6WJL - chains H and L of the 4 polymer chains in the assembly; structure by X-ray diffraction, 3.30 A resolution.

Chain H:
Protein: D3 Fab Heavy chain
Source organism: Homo sapiens
Notes: antibody fragment or engineered binder
Sequence (220 residues; row label = number of the first residue in the row; a row labelled like 82A-82C holds insertion residues (82A, then the next letters in order)):
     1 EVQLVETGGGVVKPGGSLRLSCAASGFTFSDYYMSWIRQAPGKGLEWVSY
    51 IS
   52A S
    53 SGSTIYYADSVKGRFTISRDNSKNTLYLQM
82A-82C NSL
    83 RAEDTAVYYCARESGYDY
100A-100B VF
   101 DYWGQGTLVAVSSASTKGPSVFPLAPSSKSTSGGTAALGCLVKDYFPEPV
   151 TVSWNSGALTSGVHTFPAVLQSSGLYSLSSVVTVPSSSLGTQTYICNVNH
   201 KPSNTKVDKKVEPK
Unresolved in the structure: 129-130
Disulfide bonds: Cys-22/Cys-92, Cys-140/Cys-196

Chain L:
Protein: D3 Fab Light Chain
Source organism: Homo sapiens
Notes: antibody fragment or engineered binder
Sequence (214 residues; each row starts with the number of its first residue):
     1 DIQMTQSPSTLSAFVGDRVTITCRASQSISSWLAWYQQKPGKAPKLLIYA
    51 ASTLQSGVPSRFSGSGSGTEFTLTISSLQPEDFATYYCQQLNSYPITFGQ
   101 GTRLEIKRTVAAPSVFIFPPSDEQLKSGTASVVCLLNNFYPREAKVQWKV
   151 DNALQSGNSQESVTEQDSKDSTYSLSSTLTLSKADYEKHKVYACEVTHQG
   201 LSSPVTKSFNRGEC
Unresolved in the structure: 214
Disulfide bonds: Cys-23/Cys-88, Cys-134/Cys-194

How chain H and chain L interact:
Contacting residue pairs (49; chain H residue first):
  Gln-39(H) / Gln-38(L)  hydrogen bond
  Lys-43(H) / Tyr-87(L)  hydrogen bond (backbone-side chain)
  Lys-43(H) / Gly-101(L)
  Leu-45(H) / Phe-98(L)
  Trp-47(H) / Tyr-94(L)
  Trp-47(H) / Ile-96(L)
  Tyr-59(H) / Tyr-94(L)  hydrogen bond (backbone-side chain)
  Tyr-91(H) / Lys-42(L)
  Tyr-98(H) / Trp-32(L)  hydrophobic
  Tyr-98(H) / Ala-50(L)
  Asp-99(H) / Leu-91(L)
  Tyr-100(H) / Gln-89(L)  hydrogen bond (backbone-side chain)
  Tyr-100(H) / Leu-91(L)
  Tyr-100(H) / Ser-93(L)
  Tyr-100(H) / Ile-96(L)  hydrophobic
  Val-100A(H) / Tyr-36(L)
  Val-100A(H) / Leu-91(L)  hydrophobic
  Phe-100B(H) / Tyr-36(L)  hydrogen bond (backbone-side chain)
  Phe-100B(H) / Leu-46(L)
  Asp-101(H) / Leu-46(L)
  Trp-103(H) / Tyr-36(L)
  Trp-103(H) / Pro-44(L)
  Gly-104(H) / Ala-43(L)
  Phe-122(H) / Ser-121(L)
  Phe-122(H) / Glu-123(L)
  Phe-122(H) / Gln-124(L)
  Pro-123(H) / Ser-121(L)  hydrogen bond (backbone-side chain)
  Leu-124(H) / Phe-118(L)  hydrophobic
  Leu-124(H) / Val-133(L)  hydrophobic
  Ala-125(H) / Phe-118(L)
  Ser-127(H) / Ile-117(L)
  Thr-135(H) / Phe-116(L)
  Ala-137(H) / Phe-116(L)  hydrophobic
  Ala-137(H) / Phe-118(L)
  Leu-141(H) / Ser-131(L)
  His-164(H) / Asn-137(L)
  His-164(H) / Asn-138(L)  hydrogen bond
  His-164(H) / Ser-174(L)  hydrogen bond
  Phe-166(H) / Leu-135(L)  hydrophobic
  Phe-166(H) / Ser-162(L)
  Phe-166(H) / Thr-164(L)
  Phe-166(H) / Ser-174(L)
  Phe-166(H) / Leu-175(L)
  Phe-166(H) / Ser-176(L)
  Pro-167(H) / Ser-162(L)
  Pro-167(H) / Val-163(L)
  Gln-171(H) / Gln-160(L)
  Val-181(H) / Leu-135(L)  hydrophobic
  Thr-183(H) / Asn-137(L)
Also at the interface, not in a pair above, chain H (40 interface residues in all): Ile-37, Gly-44, Tyr-58, Ala-60, Asp-61, Ala-136, Leu-138, Gly-139, Lys-143, Ser-161, Val-169, Ser-172
Also at the interface, not in a pair above, chain L (42 interface residues in all): Tyr-49, Gln-55, Thr-85, Gln-90, Pro-95, Arg-103, Pro-119, Lys-169

Summary:
Chain H and chain L form an interface of 40 and 42 residues respectively; the contacts include 8 hydrogen
bonds. Polar contacts include Gln-39(H)/Gln-38(L), Lys-43(H)/Tyr-87(L) and Tyr-59(H)/Tyr-94(L).
Chain H is D3 Fab Heavy chain and chain L is D3 Fab Light Chain, both from Homo sapiens; the structure,
Crystal structure of Glypican-2 core protein in complex with D3 Fab, was determined by X-ray diffraction.
